3UBW - chains A and P; structure by X-ray diffraction, 1.90 A resolution.

Chain A:
Name: 14-3-3 protein epsilon
From: Homo sapiens
Notes: fragment: delta C
UniProtKB: P62258 (1433E_HUMAN); numbering as in UniProt (aligned over 1-234)
Chain sequence (261 residues; numbered -26 to 234; the number before each row is that of its first residue; numbers below 1 keep their minus sign (Met-26 is residue -26)):
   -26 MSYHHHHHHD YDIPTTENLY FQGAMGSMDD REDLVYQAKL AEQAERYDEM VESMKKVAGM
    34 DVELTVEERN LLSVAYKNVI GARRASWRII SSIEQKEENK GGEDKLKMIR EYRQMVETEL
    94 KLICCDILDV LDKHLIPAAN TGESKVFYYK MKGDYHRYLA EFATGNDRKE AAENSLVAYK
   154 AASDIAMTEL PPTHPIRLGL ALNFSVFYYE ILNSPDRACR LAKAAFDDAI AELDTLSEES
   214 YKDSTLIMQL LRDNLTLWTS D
Disordered / not traced: -26 to 2, 233-234
Sequence notes: expression tag (-26 to 0)
Modified positions: Cys98 (s-hydroxycysteine; CSO)
Ligand contacts:
  - (3S)-pyrrolidin-3-ol (6SP): Asp216, Leu219, Ile220
  - tertiary-butyl alcohol (TBU), molecule 1: Arg56, Glu92, Leu95
  - tertiary-butyl alcohol (TBU), molecule 2: Lys153, Ser156, Met160, Phe177, Tyr181, Leu194
  - tertiary-butyl alcohol (TBU), molecule 3: Ser156, Ala159, Met160, Arg170, Leu173, Ala174, Phe177, Leu194, Ala198
  - tertiary-butyl alcohol (TBU), molecule 4: Tyr181, Arg190, Arg193, Leu194
Swiss-Prot annotation at these positions:
  - site (Interaction with phosphoserine on interacting protein): Arg57, Arg130
  - modified residue: Met1 (N-acetylmethionine), Lys50 (N6-acetyllysine), Ser65 (Phosphoserine), Lys69 (N6-acetyllysine), Lys118 (N6-acetyllysine), Lys123 (N6-acetyllysine), Tyr131 (Phosphotyrosine), Thr137 (Phosphothreonine), Ser210 (Phosphoserine), Thr232 (Phosphothreonine)
  - cross-link: Lys50 (Glycyl lysine isopeptide (Lys-Gly) (interchain with G-Cter in SUMO2))

Chain P:
Name: Myeloid leukemia factor 1
Notes: fragment: phospho- 14-3-3 binding motif
UniProtKB: P58340 (MLF1_HUMAN); residue numbers follow UniProt; this construct covers 29-42
Chain sequence (14 residues; row label = number of the first residue in the row):
    29 MIRSFSEPFG RDLL
Disordered / not traced: 29-30, 38-42
Modified positions: Ser34 (phosphoserine; SEP)
Swiss-Prot annotation at these positions:
  - modified residue (Phosphoserine): Ser32, Ser34

Interface between chain A and chain P:
Residue-residue contacts (29; chain A residue first):
  Lys50(A) - Glu35(P)  salt bridge
  Lys50(A) - Pro36(P)  hydrogen bond (side chain-backbone)
  Lys50(A) - Phe37(P)
  Asn51(A) - Phe37(P)
  Arg57(A) - Ser34(P)
  Lys123(A) - Glu35(P)  salt bridge
  Arg130(A) - Ser34(P)
  Tyr131(A) - Ser34(P)
  Gly172(A) - Glu35(P)
  Leu175(A) - Phe33(P)
  Leu175(A) - Ser34(P)
  Leu175(A) - Glu35(P)
  Asn176(A) - Ser34(P)
  Asn176(A) - Glu35(P)  hydrogen bond (side chain-backbone)
  Val179(A) - Ser32(P)
  Val179(A) - Phe33(P)
  Tyr182(A) - Ser32(P)
  Glu183(A) - Arg31(P)
  Glu183(A) - Ser32(P)  hydrogen bond (side chain-backbone)
  Leu219(A) - Pro36(P)  hydrophobic
  Ile220(A) - Pro36(P)
  Leu223(A) - Ser34(P)
  Leu223(A) - Pro36(P)
  Asp226(A) - Phe33(P)
  Asn227(A) - Ser32(P)
  Asn227(A) - Phe33(P)  hydrogen bond (side chain-backbone)
  Leu230(A) - Arg31(P)
  Leu230(A) - Ser32(P)
  Trp231(A) - Ser32(P)  hydrogen bond
Also at the interface, not in a pair above, chain A (22 interface residues in all): Arg61, Glu134, Pro168

In short:
22 residues of chain A face 7 of chain P across their interface; the contacts include 5 hydrogen bonds and 2
salt bridges. Among the polar pairs are Lys50(A)-Glu35(P), Lys123(A)-Glu35(P) and Lys50(A)-Pro36(P).
(3S)-pyrrolidin-3-ol is bound between chain A and chain P.
Chain A is 14-3-3 protein epsilon (Homo sapiens) and chain P is Myeloid leukemia factor 1; the structure,
Complex of 14-3-3 isoform epsilon, a Mlf1 phosphopeptide and a small fragment hit from a FBDD ..., was
determined by X-ray diffraction together with 3UAL from the same study.
